7CJB - chains A and D of the 4 polymer chains in the assembly; structure by X-ray diffraction, 2.80 A resolution.

Chain A:
Protein: von Hippel-Lindau disease tumor suppressor
Organism: Homo sapiens
UniProtKB: P40337 (VHL_HUMAN); residues 55-213 here = UniProt positions 55-213
Sequence (163 residues; row label = number of the first residue in the row):
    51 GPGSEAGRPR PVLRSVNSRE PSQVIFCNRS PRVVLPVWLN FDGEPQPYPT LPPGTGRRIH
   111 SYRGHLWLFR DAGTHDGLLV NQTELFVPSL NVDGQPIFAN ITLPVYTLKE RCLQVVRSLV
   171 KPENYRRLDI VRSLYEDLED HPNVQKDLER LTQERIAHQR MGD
Unresolved in the structure: 51-59, 207-213
Construct notes: expression tag (51-54)
Swiss-Prot annotation at these positions:
  - region: Thr-157 to Val-166 (Interaction with Elongin BC complex)

Chain D:
Protein: Thr-leu-tyr-tyr-met-ala-pro-glu-his-leu-asn-asp-val-asn-ala
Notes: EC 2.7.11.1
UniProtKB: Q13546 (RIPK1_HUMAN); residues 189-203 here = UniProt positions 189-203
Sequence (15 residues; numbered 189 to 203; the number before each row is that of its first residue):
   189 TLYYMAPEHL NDVNA
Unresolved in the structure: 189, 200-203
Modified residues: Pro-195 (4-hydroxyproline; HYP)

How chain A and chain D interact:
Contacting residue pairs (28):
  Asn-67(A) with Tyr-191(D), hydrogen bond (side chain-backbone); Tyr-192(D); Met-193(D)
  Arg-69(A) with Tyr-191(D); Met-193(D)
  Gln-73(A) with Asn-199(D)
  Trp-88(A) with Ala-194(D), hydrophobic; Pro-195(D)
  Phe-91(A) with Tyr-192(D), hydrophobic; Met-193(D)
  Tyr-98(A) with Ala-194(D); Pro-195(D), hydrogen bond (side chain-backbone)
  Pro-99(A) with His-197(D)
  Arg-107(A) with His-197(D)
  Arg-108(A) with Asn-199(D)
  Ile-109(A) with Glu-196(D); His-197(D); Asn-199(D)
  His-110(A) with Pro-195(D); Glu-196(D), hydrogen bond (backbone-backbone); Asn-199(D)
  Ser-111(A) with Pro-195(D)
  Tyr-112(A) with Met-193(D); Ala-194(D); Pro-195(D)
  His-115(A) with Met-193(D); Pro-195(D)
  Trp-117(A) with Pro-195(D)
Interface residues without a listed pair, chain D (9 interface residues in all): Leu-198

Overview:
Chain A and chain D form an interface of 15 and 9 residues respectively; the contacts include 3 hydrogen
bonds. Polar contacts include Asn-67(A)/Tyr-191(D), Tyr-98(A)/Pro-195(D) and His-110(A)/Glu-196(D).
Chain A is von Hippel-Lindau disease tumor suppressor (Homo sapiens) and chain D is
Thr-leu-tyr-tyr-met-ala-pro-glu-his-leu-asn-asp-val-asn-ala; the structure, VHL recognizes hydroxyproline in
RIPK1, was determined by X-ray diffraction.
